PDB entry 3OUW | X-ray diffraction, 2.91 A resolution | chains A and B

== Chain A ==
Protein: Catenin beta-1
Source organism: Mus musculus
UniProtKB: Q02248 (CTNB1_MOUSE); numbering as in UniProt (aligned over 134-671)
Chain sequence (540 residues; row label = number of the first residue in the row):
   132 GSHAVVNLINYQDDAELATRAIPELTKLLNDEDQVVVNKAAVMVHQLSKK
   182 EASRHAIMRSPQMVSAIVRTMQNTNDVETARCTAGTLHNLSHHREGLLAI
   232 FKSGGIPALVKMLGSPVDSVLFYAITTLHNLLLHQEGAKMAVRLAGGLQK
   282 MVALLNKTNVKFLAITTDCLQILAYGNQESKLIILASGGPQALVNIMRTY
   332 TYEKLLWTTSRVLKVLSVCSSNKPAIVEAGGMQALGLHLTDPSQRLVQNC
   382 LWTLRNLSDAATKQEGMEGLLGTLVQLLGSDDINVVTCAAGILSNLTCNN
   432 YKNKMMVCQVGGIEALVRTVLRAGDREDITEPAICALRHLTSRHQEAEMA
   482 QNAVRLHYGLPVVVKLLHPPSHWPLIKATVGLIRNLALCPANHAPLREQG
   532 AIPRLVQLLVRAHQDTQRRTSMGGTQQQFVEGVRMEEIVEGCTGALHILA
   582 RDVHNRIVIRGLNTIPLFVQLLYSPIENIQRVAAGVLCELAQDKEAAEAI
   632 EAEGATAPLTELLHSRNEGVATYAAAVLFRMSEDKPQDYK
Disordered / not traced: 132-156, 550-561, 665-671
Differences from the reference sequence: expression tag (132-133)
UniProt features mapped onto this chain:
  - region: Leu156 to Leu178 (Interaction with BCL9)
  - modified residue: Tyr142 (Phosphotyrosine), Ser191 (Phosphoserine), Ser246 (Phosphoserine), Tyr331 (Phosphotyrosine), Tyr333 (Phosphotyrosine), Ser552 (Phosphoserine), Thr556 (Phosphothreonine), Cys619 (S-nitrosocysteine)

== Chain B ==
Protein: Lymphoid enhancer-binding factor 1
Source organism: Mus musculus
UniProtKB: P27782 (LEF1_MOUSE); residue numbers follow UniProt; this construct covers 1-63
Chain sequence (65 residues; each row starts with the number of its first residue; numbers below 1 keep their minus sign (Gly-1 is residue -1)):
    -1 GAMPQLSGGGGGGDPELCATDEMIPFKDEGDPQKEKIFAEISHPEEEGDL
    49 ADIKSSLVNESEIIP
Disordered / not traced: -1 to 10, 26-47, 61-63
Differences from the reference sequence: expression tag (-1 to 0)
UniProt features mapped onto this chain:
  - cross-link: Lys25 (Glycyl lysine isopeptide (Lys-Gly) (interchain with G-Cter in SUMO))

== How chain A and chain B interact ==
Contacting residue pairs - 55 pairs, chain A then chain B:
  Lys180(A) - Glu60(B)  salt bridge
  Arg212(A) - Ser59(B)  hydrogen bond (side chain-backbone)
  His219(A) - Val56(B)
  Ser250(A) - Ser59(B)
  Phe253(A) - Leu55(B)  hydrophobic
  Phe253(A) - Ser59(B)
  Tyr254(A) - Val56(B)  hydrophobic
  Tyr254(A) - Glu60(B)
  Thr257(A) - Lys52(B)
  Thr257(A) - Leu55(B)
  His260(A) - Lys52(B)
  Asn261(A) - Lys52(B)  hydrogen bond
  Leu264(A) - Lys52(B)
  Asn290(A) - Leu55(B)
  Lys292(A) - Ile51(B)
  Lys292(A) - Ser54(B)
  Lys292(A) - Leu55(B)
  Lys292(A) - Glu58(B)
  Ala295(A) - Leu48(B)
  Ala295(A) - Ile51(B)  hydrophobic
  Ile296(A) - Leu48(B)  hydrophobic
  Ile296(A) - Ile51(B)  hydrophobic
  Ile296(A) - Lys52(B)
  Lys335(A) - Asp50(B)  salt bridge
  Lys335(A) - Ile51(B)
  Thr339(A) - Leu48(B)
  Arg386(A) - Phe24(B)
  Arg386(A) - Lys25(B)  hydrogen bond (side chain-backbone)
  Asn387(A) - Phe24(B)
  Asp390(A) - Met21(B)
  Thr393(A) - Met21(B)
  Gly422(A) - Phe24(B)
  Ser425(A) - Ile22(B)
  Asn426(A) - Met21(B)
  Asn426(A) - Ile22(B)  hydrogen bond (side chain-backbone)
  Asn426(A) - Phe24(B)
  Cys429(A) - Asp19(B)
  Cys429(A) - Glu20(B)
  Cys429(A) - Met21(B)  hydrophobic
  Asn430(A) - Thr18(B)
  Asn430(A) - Asp19(B)  hydrogen bond (side chain-backbone)
  Asn430(A) - Met21(B)
  Lys435(A) - Asp19(B)  salt bridge
  His470(A) - Asp19(B)
  His470(A) - Glu20(B)
  Arg474(A) - Glu14(B)
  Arg474(A) - Leu15(B)  hydrogen bond (side chain-backbone)
  Arg474(A) - Ala17(B)  hydrogen bond (side chain-backbone)
  Arg474(A) - Asp19(B)  salt bridge
  Arg515(A) - Asp12(B)  salt bridge
  Arg515(A) - Glu14(B)
  Leu519(A) - Asp12(B)
  Arg582(A) - Pro13(B)
  Arg612(A) - Glu14(B)  salt bridge
  Tyr654(A) - Pro13(B)
Also at the interface, not in a pair above, chain A (42 interface residues in all): His176, Phe293, Asp299, Tyr333, Trp338, Ser389, Thr428, Ser473, Lys508
Also at the interface, not in a pair above, chain B (24 interface residues in all): Gly11, Pro23
Inter-chain disulfides: Cys350(A)-Cys16(B)
Interface features reported in the paper:
  - residue pairs: Gly11(B)-Arg582(A) (backbone contact), Asp12(B)-Arg515(A) (salt bridge), Asp19(B)-Lys435(A) (salt bridge), Asp19(B)-Arg474(A) (salt bridge), Met21(B)-Thr393(A), Met21(B)-Cys429(A), Ile22(B)-Asn426(A), Phe24(B)-Arg386(A)
  - interface residues, chain B: Leu48(B), Ile51(B), Leu55(B), Val56(B)

== Overview ==
42 residues of chain A and 24 residues of chain B are in contact, with 1 disulfide bond, 7 hydrogen bonds and
6 salt bridges. Polar contacts include Lys180(A)-Glu60(B), Lys335(A)-Asp50(B) and Lys435(A)-Asp19(B). The
paper describes a backbone contact between Gly11(B) and Arg582(A); salt bridges between Asp12(B) and
Arg515(A), Asp19(B) and Lys435(A) and Asp19(B) and Arg474(A); contacts between Met21(B) and Thr393(A),
Met21(B) and Cys429(A) and Ile22(B) and Asn426(A) among others. The paper reports interface residues Leu48(B),
Ile51(B) and Leu55(B) among others.
Chain A is Catenin beta-1 and chain B is Lymphoid enhancer-binding factor 1, both from Mus musculus; the
structure, Structure of beta-catenin with Lef-1, was determined by X-ray diffraction, deposited together with
3OUX.
